7XAM - chains A and E of the 34 polymer chains in the assembly; structure by electron microscopy, 3.50 A resolution.

[Chain A]
Molecule: 23S rRNA
From: Mycolicibacterium smegmatis MC2 155
Sequence (3120 nucleotides; numbered 1 to 3120; the number before each row is that of its first residue):
     1 UAAGUGUUUA AGGGCGCAUG GUGGAUGCCU UGGCACUGGG AGCCGAUGAA GGACGUAGGA
    61 GGCUGCGAUA AGCCUCGGGG AGCUGUCAAC CGAGCGUUGA UCCGAGGAUG UCCGAAUGGG
   121 GAAACCCGGC ACGAGUGAUG UCGUGUCACC AGGCGCUGAA UAUAUAGGCG UCUGGGGGGA
   181 ACGCGGGGAA GUGAAACAUC UCAGUACCCG UAGGAAGAGA AAACAAAAUG UGAUUCCGUG
   241 AGUAGUGGCG AGCGAAAGCG GAGGAUGGCU AAACCGUAUG CAUGUGAUAC CGGGUAGGGG
   301 UUGUGUGUGC GGGGUUGUGG GACCUAUCUU UCCGGCUCUA CCUGGCUGGA GGGCAGUGAG
   361 AAAAUGUUGU GGUUAGCGGA AAUGGCUUGG GAUGGCCUGC CGUAGACGGU GAGAGCCCGG
   421 UACGUGAAAA CCCGACGUCU GUCUUGAUGG UGUUCCCGAG UAGCAGCGGG CCCGUGGAAU
   481 CUGCUGUGAA UCUGCCGGGA CCACCCGGUA AGCCUGAAUA CUUCCCAGUG ACCGAUAGCG
   541 GAUUAGUACC GUGAGGGAAU GGUGAAAAGU ACCCCGGGAG GGGAGUGAAA GAGUACCUGA
   601 AACCGUGCGC UUACAAUCCG UCAGAGCCCU CGACGUGUCG UGGGGUGAUG GCGUGCCUUU
   661 UGAAGAAUGA GCCUGCGAGU CAGGGACAUG UCGCGAGGUU AACCCGGGUG GGGUAGCCGC
   721 AGCGAAAGCG AGUCUGAAUA GGGCGUAUCC ACACAAGAGU GUGUGGUGUA GUGGUGUGUU
   781 CUGGACCCGA AGCGGAGUGA UCUACCCAUG GCCAGGGUGA AGCGCGGGUA AGACCGCGUG
   841 GAGGCCCGAA CCCACUUAGG UUGAAGACUG AGGGGAUGAG CUGUGGGUAG GGGUGAAAGG
   901 CCAAUCAAAC UCCGUGAUAG CUGGUUCUCC CCGAAAUGCA UUUAGGUGCA GCGUCGCAUG
   961 UUUCUUGCCG GAGGUAGAGC UACUGGAUGG CCGAUGGGCC CCACAGGGUU ACUGACGUCA
  1021 GCCAAACUCC GAAUGCCGGU AAGUCCAAGA GUGCGGCAGU GAGACGGCGG GGGAUAAGCU
  1081 CCGUGCGUCG AGAGGGAAAC AGCCCAGAUC GCCGGCUAAG GCCCCUAAGC GUGUGCUAAG
  1141 UGGAAAAGGA UGUGCAGUCG CGAAGACAAC CAGGAGGUUG GCUUAGAAGC AGCCACCCUU
  1201 GAAAGAGUGC GUAAUAGCUC ACUGGUCAAG UGAUUGUGCG CCGAUAAUGU AGCGGGGCUC
  1261 AAGCACACCG CCGAAGCCGC GGCAGCCAAC GUGUUGGCUG GGUAGGGGAG CGUCCUGCAU
  1321 CCGGUGAAGC CGCCGAGUGA UCGAGUGGUG GAGGGUGUGG GAGUGAGAAU GCAGGCAUGA
  1381 GUAGCGAUUA GGCAAGUGAG AACCUUGCCC GCCGAAAGAC CAAGGGUUCC UGGGCCAGGC
  1441 CAGUCCGCCC AGGGUGAGUC GGGACCUAAG GCGAGGCCGA CAGGCGUAGU CGAUGGACAA
  1501 CGGGUUGAUA UUCCCGUACC CGUGUAUGUG CGUCCAUGAU GAAUCAGCGG UACUAACCAU
  1561 CCAAAACCAC CGUGACCGCA CCUUUCGGGG UGUGGCGUUG GUGGGGCUGC AUGGGACCUU
  1621 CGUUGGUAGU AGUCAAGCGA UGGGGUGACG CAGGAAGGUA GCCGUACCGG UCAGUGGUAA
  1681 UACCGGGGUA AGCCUGUAGG GAGUCAGAUA GGUAAAUCCG UCUGGCAUAU AUCCUGAGAG
  1741 GUGAUGCAUA GCCGAGUGAG GCGAAUUCGG UGAUCCUAUG CUGCCGAGAA AAGCCUCUAG
  1801 CGAGGACAUA CACGGCCCGU ACCCCAAACC AACACAGGUG GUCAGGUAGA GAAUACUAAG
  1861 GCGUACGAGU GAACUAUGGU UAAGGAACUC GGCAAAAUGC CCCCGUAACU UCGGGAGAAG
  1921 GGGGACCCAC AUGGCGUGUA AGCCUUUACG GCCCAAGCGU GAGUGGGUGG CACAAACCAG
  1981 UGAGAAGCGA CUGUUUACUA AAAACACAGG UCCGUGCGAA GUCGCAAGAC GAUGUAUACG
  2041 GACUGACGCC UGCCCGGUGC UGGAAGGUUA AGAGGACCCG UUAACUCCCU UUGGGGGUGA
  2101 AGCGGAGAAU UUAAGCCCCA GUAAACGGCG GUGGUAACUA UAACCAUCCU AAGGUAGCGA
  2161 AAUUCCUUGU CGGGUAAGUU CCGACCUGCA CGAAUGGCGU AACGACUUCU CAACUGUCUC
  2221 AACCAUAGAC UCGGCGAAAU UGCACUACGA GUAAAGAUGC UCGUUACGCG CGGCAGGACG
  2281 AAAAGACCCC GGGACCUUCA CUACAACUUG GUAUUGGUGC UCGAUACGGU UUGUGUAGGA
  2341 UAGGUGGGAG ACUGUGAAGC UCACACGCCA GUGUGGGUGG AGUCGUUGUU GAAAUACCAC
  2401 UCUGAUCGUA UUGGGCCUCU AACCUCGGAC CGUAUAUCCG GUUCAGGGAC AGUGCCUGGU
  2461 GGGUAGUUUA ACUGGGGCGG UUGCCUCCUA AAAUGUAACG GAGGCGCCCA AAGGUUCCCU
  2521 CAACCUGGAC GGCAAUCAGG UGUUGAGUGU AAGUGCACAA GGGAGCUUGA CUGCGAGACG
  2581 GACAUGUCGA GCAGGGACGA AAGUCGGGAC UAGUGAUCCG GCACCUCUGA GUGGAAGGGG
  2641 UGUCGCUCAA CGGAUAAAAG GUACCCCGGG GAUAACAGGC UGAUCUUCCC CAAGAGUCCA
  2701 UAUCGACGGG AUGGUUUGGC ACCUCGAUGU CGGCUCGUCG CAUCCUGGGG CUGGAGCAGG
  2761 UCCCAAGGGU UGGGCUGUUC GCCCAUUAAA GCGGCACGCG AGCUGGGUUU AGAACGUCGU
  2821 GAGACAGUUC GGUCUCUAUC CGCCGCGCGC GUCAGAAGCU UGAGGAAACC UGUCCCUAGU
  2881 ACGAGAGGAC CGGGACGGAC GAACCUCUGG UAUACCAGUU GUCCCACCAG GGGCACGGCU
  2941 GGAUAGCCAC GUUCGGACAG GAUAACCGCU GAAAGCAUCU AAGCGGGAAA CCUCUUCCAA
  3001 GACCAGGCUU CUCACCCUCU AGGAGGGAUA AGGCCCCCCG CAGACCACGG GAUUGAUAGA
  3061 CCAGACCUGG AAGCCUAGUA AUAGGUGCAG GGAACUGGCA CUAACCGGCC GAAAACUUAC
Unresolved in the structure: 1, 1562-1609, 2136-2144
Bound ions: Mg2+ site 1 near G13 (its only coordinating residue here); Mg2+ site 2: C28, G1354; Mg2+ site 3: C43, G214; Mg2+ site 4 near U56 (its only coordinating residue here); Mg2+ site 5 near U69 (its only coordinating residue here); Mg2+ site 6 near U117 (its only coordinating residue here); Mg2+ site 7: A159, U163; Mg2+ site 8: G191, U2467; Mg2+ site 9 near G191 (its only coordinating residue here); Mg2+ site 10: A196, C197; Mg2+ site 11 near G204 (its only coordinating residue here); Mg2+ site 12 near G217 (its only coordinating residue here); 233 more Mg2+ sites not listed

[Chain E]
Protein: 50S ribosomal protein L4
From: Mycolicibacterium smegmatis MC2 155
UniProt: A0QSD2 (RL4_MYCS2); residues 1-215 here = UniProt positions 1-215
Amino-acid sequence (215 residues; each row starts with the number of its first residue):
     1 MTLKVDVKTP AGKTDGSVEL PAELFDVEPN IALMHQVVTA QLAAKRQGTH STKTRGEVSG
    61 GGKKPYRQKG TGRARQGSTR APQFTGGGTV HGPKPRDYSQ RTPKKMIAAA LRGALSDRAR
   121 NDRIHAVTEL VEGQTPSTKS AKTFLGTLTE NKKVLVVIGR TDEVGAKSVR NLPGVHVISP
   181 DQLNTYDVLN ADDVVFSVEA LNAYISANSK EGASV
Unresolved in the structure: 1, 211-215

[Interface between chain A and chain E]
Contacting residue pairs (143):
  C34(A) - Ser51(E)  sugar contact
  A35(A) - Thr49(E)  base contact
  A35(A) - Ser51(E)  sugar contact
  C36(A) - Thr49(E)  sugar contact
  C401(A) - Lys139(E)  salt bridge to the phosphate
  G402(A) - Thr138(E)  base contact
  G402(A) - Lys139(E)  phosphate contact
  G402(A) - Lys142(E)  hydrogen bond to the base
  G402(A) - Asn171(E)  hydrogen bond to the base
  G402(A) - Leu172(E)  base contact
  U403(A) - Pro136(E)  sugar contact
  U403(A) - Ser137(E)  phosphate contact
  U403(A) - Thr138(E)  hydrogen bond to the phosphate
  U403(A) - Lys167(E)  hydrogen bond to the base
  U403(A) - Arg170(E)  phosphate contact
  A404(A) - Arg170(E)  salt bridge to the phosphate
  A404(A) - Asn171(E)  phosphate contact
  G405(A) - Asn171(E)  hydrogen bond to the sugar
  G405(A) - Pro173(E)  base contact
  A422(A) - Arg170(E)  hydrogen bond to the sugar
  U529(A) - Gln47(E)  hydrogen bond to the sugar
  G530(A) - Gln47(E)  hydrogen bond to the sugar
  G530(A) - Thr49(E)  hydrogen bond to the base
  A531(A) - Leu42(E)  hydrogen bond to the base
  A531(A) - Ala43(E)  base contact
  A531(A) - Arg46(E)  base contact
  A531(A) - Gln47(E)  hydrogen bond to the phosphate
  C532(A) - Arg46(E)  salt bridge to the phosphate
  C532(A) - Thr49(E)  sugar contact
  C532(A) - His50(E)  sugar contact
  U536(A) - Thr85(E)  hydrogen bond to the base
  A537(A) - Gly86(E)  hydrogen bond to the phosphate
  G538(A) - Thr89(E)  hydrogen bond to the phosphate
  C539(A) - Lys53(E)  phosphate contact
  G540(A) - Lys53(E)  phosphate contact
  G540(A) - Val58(E)  phosphate contact
  G540(A) - Ser59(E)  hydrogen bond to the phosphate
  G546(A) - Ser59(E)  hydrogen bond to the base
  G557(A) - Gly60(E)  phosphate contact
  G557(A) - Gly61(E)  hydrogen bond to the phosphate
  A558(A) - Arg80(E)  salt bridge to the phosphate
  G675(A) - Thr85(E)  base contact
  A678(A) - Val90(E)  phosphate contact
  U680(A) - His91(E)  stacking on the base
  C681(A) - Arg96(E)  hydrogen bond to the phosphate
  A682(A) - Arg96(E)  salt bridge to the phosphate
  G684(A) - Arg101(E)  hydrogen bond to the sugar
  C692(A) - Leu33(E)  sugar contact
  C692(A) - Met106(E)  base contact
  G693(A) - Asn30(E)  hydrogen bond to the phosphate
  G693(A) - Met106(E)  sugar contact
  C694(A) - Lys105(E)  hydrogen bond to the sugar
  G698(A) - Lys105(E)  salt bridge to the phosphate
  U699(A) - Lys105(E)  salt bridge to the phosphate
  U700(A) - Arg101(E)  hydrogen bond to the phosphate
  U700(A) - Pro103(E)  phosphate contact
  U700(A) - Lys104(E)  phosphate contact
  A701(A) - Arg101(E)  salt bridge to the phosphate
  G706(A) - Arg160(E)  hydrogen bond to the sugar
  G706(A) - Gln182(E)  base contact
  G707(A) - Arg160(E)  salt bridge to the phosphate
  G708(A) - His176(E)  hydrogen bond to the base
  G708(A) - Asn184(E)  base contact
  G708(A) - Asp187(E)  hydrogen bond to the base
  U709(A) - Gln41(E)  phosphate contact
  U709(A) - Ala44(E)  sugar contact
  U709(A) - Lys45(E)  hydrogen bond to the base
  U709(A) - Asn184(E)  hydrogen bond to the sugar
  G710(A) - Gln41(E)  phosphate contact
  G710(A) - Ile107(E)  phosphate contact
  G710(A) - Asp181(E)  hydrogen bond to the sugar
  G710(A) - Gln182(E)  hydrogen bond to the base
  G710(A) - Leu183(E)  sugar contact
  G713(A) - Lys104(E)  hydrogen bond to the base
  G773(A) - Pro103(E)  sugar contact
  G773(A) - Met106(E)  base contact
  G774(A) - Gln36(E)  hydrogen bond to the base
  G774(A) - Arg101(E)  salt bridge to the phosphate
  G774(A) - Thr102(E)  sugar contact
  G774(A) - Pro103(E)  sugar contact
  U775(A) - Gln100(E)  phosphate contact
  U775(A) - Arg101(E)  phosphate contact
  C786(A) - His91(E)  hydrogen bond to the sugar
  C787(A) - Val90(E)  sugar contact
  C787(A) - His91(E)  phosphate contact
  C788(A) - Arg55(E)  salt bridge to the phosphate
  C788(A) - Pro82(E)  sugar contact
  C788(A) - Gln83(E)  hydrogen bond to the sugar
  G789(A) - Arg55(E)  salt bridge to the phosphate
  G789(A) - Lys64(E)  phosphate contact
  G789(A) - Gln68(E)  hydrogen bond to the sugar
  G789(A) - Arg75(E)  sugar contact
  G789(A) - Gly77(E)  hydrogen bond to the phosphate
  G789(A) - Ser78(E)  phosphate contact
  A790(A) - Lys64(E)  salt bridge to the phosphate
  A790(A) - Gln68(E)  sugar contact
  A790(A) - Gly77(E)  phosphate contact
  A791(A) - Lys64(E)  phosphate contact
  U911(A) - Lys63(E)  salt bridge to the phosphate
  C912(A) - Lys63(E)  phosphate contact
  C913(A) - Gly62(E)  phosphate contact
  G916(A) - Thr54(E)  base contact
  G916(A) - Arg55(E)  sugar contact
  G916(A) - Gly56(E)  base contact
  U922(A) - Arg75(E)  hydrogen bond to the base
  G1317(A) - Tyr186(E)  hydrogen bond to the sugar
  C1318(A) - Asn190(E)  sugar contact
  A1319(A) - Lys153(E)  salt bridge to the phosphate
  U1320(A) - Lys152(E)  salt bridge to the phosphate
  G1359(A) - His35(E)  hydrogen bond to the sugar
  G1360(A) - His35(E)  phosphate contact
  G1361(A) - Arg46(E)  hydrogen bond to the sugar
  A1362(A) - Arg96(E)  salt bridge to the phosphate
  G1363(A) - Thr52(E)  base contact
  G1363(A) - Thr89(E)  base contact
  G1363(A) - His91(E)  sugar contact
  G1363(A) - Pro93(E)  phosphate contact
  A1369(A) - Gln83(E)  base contact
  U1370(A) - Gly72(E)  base contact
  U1370(A) - Arg73(E)  hydrogen bond to the base
  U1370(A) - Ala74(E)  base contact
  G1371(A) - Ala74(E)  phosphate contact
  G1371(A) - Gln76(E)  hydrogen bond to the sugar
  G1371(A) - Gln83(E)  hydrogen bond to the base
  C1372(A) - Arg73(E)  salt bridge to the phosphate
  C1372(A) - Gln76(E)  sugar contact
  C1372(A) - Gln83(E)  sugar contact
  C1372(A) - Phe84(E)  sugar contact
  C1372(A) - Thr85(E)  hydrogen bond to the sugar
  A1373(A) - Thr85(E)  sugar contact
  A2283(A) - Gly70(E)  phosphate contact
  A2283(A) - Gly72(E)  phosphate contact
  A2284(A) - Gly70(E)  hydrogen bond to the phosphate
  A2284(A) - Gly72(E)  phosphate contact
  A2284(A) - Arg75(E)  base contact
  G2285(A) - Lys69(E)  salt bridge to the phosphate
  A2286(A) - Lys69(E)  salt bridge to the phosphate
  C2667(A) - Gln68(E)  phosphate contact
  C2667(A) - Lys69(E)  phosphate contact
  G2668(A) - Gln68(E)  hydrogen bond to the phosphate
  G2668(A) - Lys69(E)  salt bridge to the phosphate
  G2668(A) - Arg75(E)  phosphate contact
  G2669(A) - Arg75(E)  salt bridge to the phosphate
Other interface residues (no listed pair), chain A (82 interface residues in all): A406, C676, G677, G679, G711, G712, G784
Other interface residues (no listed pair), chain E (84 interface residues in all): Ala32, Thr39, Thr71, Ala81, Gly92, Pro95, Ser168, Val177

[In short]
The interface between chain A and chain E involves 82 residues on one side and 84 on the other, with 45
hydrogen bonds, 22 salt bridges and 1 aromatic stacking contact. Among the polar pairs are G402(A)-Lys142(E),
G402(A)-Asn171(E) and U403(A)-Lys167(E).
Chain A is 23S rRNA and chain E is 50S ribosomal protein L4, both from Mycolicibacterium smegmatis MC2 155;
the structure, Mycobacterium smegmatis 50S ribosomal subunit from Stationary phase of growth, was determined
by electron microscopy (same publication as 7Y41).
